Entry 8EFQ (electron microscopy, 3.30 A resolution); this record covers chains A and B of the 5 polymer chains in the assembly.

Chain A:
Molecule: Guanine nucleotide-binding protein G(i) subunit alpha-1
From: Homo sapiens
Reference sequence: P63096 (GNAI1_HUMAN); residue numbers follow UniProt; this construct covers 1-354
Sequence (354 residues; each row starts with the number of its first residue):
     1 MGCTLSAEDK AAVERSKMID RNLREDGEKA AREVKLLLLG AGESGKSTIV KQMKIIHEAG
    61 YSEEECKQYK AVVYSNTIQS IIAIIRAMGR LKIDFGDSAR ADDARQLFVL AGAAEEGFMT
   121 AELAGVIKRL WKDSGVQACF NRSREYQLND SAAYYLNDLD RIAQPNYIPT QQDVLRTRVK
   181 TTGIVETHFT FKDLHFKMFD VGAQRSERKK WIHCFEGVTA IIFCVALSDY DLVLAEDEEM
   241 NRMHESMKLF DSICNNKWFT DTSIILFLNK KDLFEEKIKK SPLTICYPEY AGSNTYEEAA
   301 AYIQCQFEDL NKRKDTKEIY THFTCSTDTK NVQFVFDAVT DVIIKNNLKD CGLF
Unresolved in the structure: 1-4, 56-181, 234-240
Differences from the reference sequence: conflict Ala203 (Gly in P63096), Ser326 (Ala in P63096)
Curated features (UniProtKB/Swiss-Prot):
  - region: Lys35 to Thr48 (G1 motif), Asp173 to Thr181 (G2 motif), Phe196 to Gly202, Gln204, Arg205 (G3 motif), Ile265 to Asp272 (G4 motif), Thr324, Cys325, Thr327 to Thr329 (G5 motif)
  - binding site (GTP): Glu43 to Thr48, Ser151, Leu175 to Thr181, Asp200 to Gly202, Gln204, Asn269 to Asp272
  - binding site (Mg(2+)): Ser47, Thr181
  - modified residue: Arg178 (ADP-ribosylarginine), Gln204 (Deamidated glutamine), Cys351 (ADP-ribosylcysteine)
  - lipidation: Gly2 (N-myristoyl glycine), Cys3 (S-palmitoyl cysteine)
  - natural variant: Gly40 (G40C: In NEDHISB; G40R: In NEDHISB), Gly45 (G45D: In NEDHISB), Thr48 (T48I: In NEDHISB; T48K: In NEDHISB), Gln52 (Q52P: In NEDHISB), Ser75 (deletion: In NEDHISB; uncertain significance), Gln172 (deletion: In NEDHISB), Asp173 (D173V: In NEDHISB), Glu186 to Phe189 (deletion: In NEDHISB; uncertain significance), Cys224 (C224Y: In NEDHISB), Lys270 (K270N: In NEDHISB; K270R: In NEDHISB), Asp272 (D272G: In NEDHISB), Val332 (V332E: In NEDHISB; uncertain significance)
  - mutagenesis: Gly42 (G42R: Abolishes switch to an activated conformation and dissociation from beta and gamma subunits upon GTP binding. Abolishes interaction with RGS family members), Glu116 (E116L: Enhances interaction (inactive GDP-bound) with RGS14), Gln147 (Q147L: Enhances interaction (inactive GDP-bound) with RGS14), Glu245 (E245L: Enhances interaction (inactive GDP-bound) with RGS14)

Chain B:
Molecule: Guanine nucleotide-binding protein G(I)/G(S)/G(T) subunit beta-1
From: Rattus norvegicus
Reference sequence: P54311 (GBB1_RAT); numbering as in UniProt (aligned over 2-340)
Sequence (353 residues; row label = number of the first residue in the row; numbers below 1 keep their minus sign (Met-12 is residue -12)):
   -12 MHHHHHHHHG SLLQSELDQL RQEAEQLKNQ IRDARKACAD ATLSQITNNI DPVGRIQMRT
    48 RRTLRGHLAK IYAMHWGTDS RLLVSASQDG KLIIWDSYTT NKVHAIPLRS SWVMTCAYAP
   108 SGNYVACGGL DNICSIYNLK TREGNVRVSR ELAGHTGYLS CCRFLDDNQI VTSSGDTTCA
   168 LWDIETGQQT TTFTGHTGDV MSLSLAPDTR LFVSGACDAS AKLWDVREGM CRQTFTGHES
   228 DINAICFFPN GNAFATGSDD ATCRLFDLRA DQELMTYSHD NIICGITSVS FSKSGRLLLA
   288 GYDDFNCNVW DALKADRAGV LAGHDNRVSC LGVTDDGMAV ATGSWDSFLK IWN
Unresolved in the structure: -12 to 4
Differences from the reference sequence: expression tag (-12 to 1)
Curated features (UniProtKB/Swiss-Prot):
  - modified residue: Ser2 (N-acetylserine), His266 (Phosphohistidine)

How chain A and chain B interact:
Contacting residue pairs - 41 pairs, chain A then chain B:
  Ala12(A) - Asn88(B)
  Val13(A) - Asn88(B)
  Arg15(A) - Val90(B)  hydrogen bond (side chain-backbone)
  Arg15(A) - His91(B)  hydrogen bond
  Ser16(A) - Asn88(B)
  Ser16(A) - Lys89(B)  hydrogen bond (side chain-backbone)
  Ile19(A) - Lys89(B)
  Ile19(A) - Val90(B)
  Ile19(A) - Ala92(B)  hydrophobic
  Asp20(A) - Lys89(B)  salt bridge
  Leu23(A) - Gly53(B)
  Leu23(A) - Leu55(B)
  Leu23(A) - Lys78(B)
  Leu23(A) - Ile80(B)  hydrophobic
  Leu23(A) - Lys89(B)
  Asp26(A) - Lys78(B)  salt bridge
  Gly27(A) - Leu55(B)
  Thr182(A) - Asp118(B)
  Gly183(A) - Asp118(B)
  Gly183(A) - Asn119(B)  hydrogen bond (backbone-side chain)
  Ile184(A) - Trp99(B)
  Ile184(A) - Leu117(B)  hydrophobic
  Ile184(A) - Asp118(B)
  Glu186(A) - Trp99(B)
  Phe199(A) - Trp99(B)
  Gln204(A) - Gly144(B)  hydrogen bond (side chain-backbone)
  Gln204(A) - Tyr145(B)
  Ser206(A) - Gly144(B)
  Ser206(A) - Gly162(B)  hydrogen bond (side chain-backbone)
  Lys210(A) - Cys204(B)
  Lys210(A) - Asp228(B)
  Trp211(A) - Tyr145(B)
  His213(A) - Tyr59(B)  hydrogen bond (backbone-side chain)
  His213(A) - Trp332(B)
  Cys214(A) - Tyr59(B)
  Cys214(A) - Trp99(B)
  Phe215(A) - Trp99(B)  hydrophobic
  Glu216(A) - Lys57(B)
  Glu216(A) - Trp332(B)
  Trp258(A) - Arg314(B)
  Trp258(A) - Trp332(B)  hydrophobic
Other interface residues (no listed pair), chain A (25 interface residues in all): Arg24, Glu207
Other interface residues (no listed pair), chain B (27 interface residues in all): Gln75, Thr87, Met101, Thr143, Asp186

In short:
The interface between chain A and chain B involves 25 residues on one side and 27 on the other, with 7
hydrogen bonds and 2 salt bridges. Among the polar pairs are Asp20(A)-Lys89(B), Asp26(A)-Lys78(B) and
Arg15(A)-Val90(B).
Chain A is Guanine nucleotide-binding protein G(i) subunit alpha-1 (Homo sapiens) and chain B is Guanine
nucleotide-binding protein G(I)/G(S)/G(T) subunit beta-1 (Rattus norvegicus); the structure, DAMGO-bound
mu-opioid receptor-Gi complex, was determined by electron microscopy (same publication as 8EF5, 8EF6, 8EFB,
8EFL and 8EFO).
